Entry 3SJ1 (X-ray diffraction, 1.90 A resolution); this record covers chain X.

# Chain X
Name: Cytochrome C7
Source organism: Geobacter sulfurreducens
UniProtKB: Q8GGK7 (Q8GGK7_GEOSL); residues 1-71 here correspond to UniProt positions 21-91 (UniProt number = residue number + 20)
Chain sequence (71 residues; row label = number of the first residue in the row):
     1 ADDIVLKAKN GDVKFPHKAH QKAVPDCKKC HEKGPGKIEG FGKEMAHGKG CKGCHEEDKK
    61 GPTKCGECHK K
Glycans and other covalent adducts: heme c (HEC) linked to Cys27, Cys30, Cys51, Cys54, Cys65, Cys68
Sequence notes: engineered mutation Asp58 (Met78 in Q8GGK7)
Ion coordination: heme c Fe site 1: His17, His31; heme c Fe site 2: His20, His55; heme c Fe site 3: His47, His69
Ligand contacts:
  - deoxycholic acid (DXC; (3alpha,5beta,12alpha)-3,12-dihydroxycholan-24-oic acid): Ile4, Leu6, Lys29, Lys33, Lys37, Ile38, Phe41, Met45, Lys49, Gly50
  - heme c (HEC), molecule 1: Ala1, Asp2, Asp3, Ile4, Phe15, His17, His20, Gln21, Val24, Pro25, His31
  - heme c (HEC), molecule 2: Leu6, Val13, Lys14, Phe15, Pro16, Ala19, His20, Ala23, Val24, Lys29, Phe41, Lys49, Gly50, His55, Asp58, Lys60, Gly61, Pro62
  - heme c (HEC), molecule 3: Leu6, Lys7, Ala8, Lys9, Asn10, Val13, Phe41, Gly42, Lys43, Ala46, His47, Lys52, His55, Pro62, Thr63, Lys64, His69

# Overview
Chain X binds deoxycholic acid. Covalently linked heme c: at Cys30, Cys51 and Cys65. The heme c Fe site 1 is
built by His17 and His31. His20 and His55 form the heme c Fe site 2.
Chain X is Cytochrome C7 (Geobacter sulfurreducens); the structure, PpcA M58D mutant, was determined by X-ray
diffraction (same publication as 3SJ0, 3SJ4 and 3SEL).
